Entry 2G3I (X-ray diffraction, 2.10 A resolution); this record covers chain A.

# Chain A
Name: Xylanase
Organism: Streptomyces olivaceoviridis
Notes: EC 3.2.1.8; fragment: catalytic domain
Reference sequence: Q7SI98 (Q7SI98_STROI); residues 1-303 here = UniProt positions 1-303
Amino-acid sequence (313 residues; row label = number of the first residue in the row):
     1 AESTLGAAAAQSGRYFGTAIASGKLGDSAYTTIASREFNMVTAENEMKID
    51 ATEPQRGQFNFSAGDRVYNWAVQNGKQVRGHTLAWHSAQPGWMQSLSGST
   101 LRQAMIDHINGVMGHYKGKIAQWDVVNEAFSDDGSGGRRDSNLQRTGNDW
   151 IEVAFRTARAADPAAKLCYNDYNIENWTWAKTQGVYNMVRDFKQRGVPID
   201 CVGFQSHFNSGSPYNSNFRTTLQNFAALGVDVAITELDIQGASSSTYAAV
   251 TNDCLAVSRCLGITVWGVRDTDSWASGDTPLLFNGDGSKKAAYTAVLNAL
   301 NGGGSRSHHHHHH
Disordered / not traced: 304-313
Sequence notes: engineered mutation Ala88 (Gln in Q7SI98), Ala275 (Arg in Q7SI98); expression tag (304-313)
Disulfide bonds: Cys168-Cys201, Cys254-Cys260

# Summary
Chain A is Xylanase (Streptomyces olivaceoviridis); the structure, Structure of S.olivaceoviridis xylanase
Q88A/R275A mutant, was determined by X-ray diffraction, deposited together with 2G3J and 2G4F.
